6ZH9 - chains HHH and LLL of the 4 polymer chains in the assembly; structure by X-ray diffraction, 3.31 A resolution.

== Chain HHH ==
Molecule: CR3022 heavy
From: Homo sapiens
Amino-acid sequence (216 residues; each row starts with the number of its first residue; note: 4 numbers in that range are skipped by the numbering (no residue carries them; nothing is unmodelled there); numbering starts at 0):
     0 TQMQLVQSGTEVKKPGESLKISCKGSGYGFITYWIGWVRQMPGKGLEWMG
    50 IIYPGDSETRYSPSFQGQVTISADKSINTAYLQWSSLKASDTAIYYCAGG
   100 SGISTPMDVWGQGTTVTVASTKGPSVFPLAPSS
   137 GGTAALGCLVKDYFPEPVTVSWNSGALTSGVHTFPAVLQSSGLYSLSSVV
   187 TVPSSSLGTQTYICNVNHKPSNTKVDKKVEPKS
Disulfide bonds: Cys-22/Cys-96, Cys-144/Cys-200

== Chain LLL ==
Molecule: CR3022 Light chain
From: Homo sapiens
Amino-acid sequence (219 residues; each row starts with the number of its first residue):
     1 DIQLTQSPDSLAVSLGERATINCKSSQSVLYSSINKNYLAWYQQKPGQPP
    51 KLLIYWASTRESGVPDRFSGSGSGTDFTLTISSLQAEDVAVYYCQQYYST
   101 PYTFGQGTKVEIKRTVAAPSVFIFPPSDEQLKSGTASVVCLLNNFYPREA
   151 KVQWKVDNALQSGNSQESVTEQDSKDSTYSLSSTLTLSKADYEKHKVYAC
   201 EVTHQGLSSPVTKSFNRGE
Disulfide bonds: Cys-23/Cys-94, Cys-140/Cys-200

== Chain HHH / chain LLL interface ==
Residue-residue contacts - 65 pairs, chain HHH then chain LLL:
  Gln-39(HHH) / Gln-44(LLL)  hydrogen bond
  Gln-39(HHH) / Tyr-93(LLL)
  Gly-44(HHH) / Tyr-93(LLL)
  Leu-45(HHH) / Gln-44(LLL)
  Leu-45(HHH) / Pro-50(LLL)  hydrophobic
  Leu-45(HHH) / Tyr-93(LLL)
  Leu-45(HHH) / Phe-104(LLL)  hydrophobic
  Trp-47(HHH) / Pro-101(LLL)  hydrophobic
  Trp-47(HHH) / Tyr-102(LLL)
  Arg-59(HHH) / Thr-100(LLL)  hydrogen bond
  Pro-62(HHH) / Pro-101(LLL)
  Tyr-95(HHH) / Gln-44(LLL)
  Tyr-95(HHH) / Gln-48(LLL)  hydrogen bond (side chain-backbone)
  Tyr-95(HHH) / Pro-49(LLL)
  Ile-102(HHH) / Thr-100(LLL)
  Ile-102(HHH) / Tyr-102(LLL)
  Ser-103(HHH) / Tyr-31(LLL)
  Ser-103(HHH) / Tyr-38(LLL)
  Ser-103(HHH) / Tyr-97(LLL)  hydrogen bond (side chain-backbone)
  Ser-103(HHH) / Tyr-98(LLL)  hydrogen bond (side chain-backbone)
  Ser-103(HHH) / Tyr-102(LLL)  hydrogen bond (backbone-side chain)
  Thr-104(HHH) / Tyr-97(LLL)
  Thr-104(HHH) / Tyr-102(LLL)  hydrogen bond (backbone-side chain)
  Pro-105(HHH) / Leu-52(LLL)  hydrophobic
  Pro-105(HHH) / Tyr-55(LLL)  hydrophobic
  Pro-105(HHH) / Tyr-97(LLL)
  Met-106(HHH) / Tyr-42(LLL)  hydrogen bond (backbone-side chain)
  Met-106(HHH) / Gln-95(LLL)
  Met-106(HHH) / Tyr-102(LLL)  hydrophobic
  Asp-107(HHH) / Glu-61(LLL)
  Trp-109(HHH) / Tyr-42(LLL)  hydrophobic
  Trp-109(HHH) / Pro-49(LLL)  hydrophobic
  Trp-109(HHH) / Pro-50(LLL)
  Gly-110(HHH) / Pro-49(LLL)
  Phe-126(HHH) / Ser-127(LLL)
  Phe-126(HHH) / Gln-130(LLL)
  Phe-126(HHH) / Ser-133(LLL)
  Pro-127(HHH) / Ser-127(LLL)
  Pro-127(HHH) / Glu-129(LLL)
  Leu-128(HHH) / Phe-124(LLL)  hydrophobic
  Leu-128(HHH) / Val-139(LLL)  hydrophobic
  Ala-129(HHH) / Phe-124(LLL)
  Ala-141(HHH) / Phe-122(LLL)  hydrophobic
  Leu-142(HHH) / Phe-124(LLL)  hydrophobic
  Lys-147(HHH) / Gln-130(LLL)
  His-168(HHH) / Asn-143(LLL)
  His-168(HHH) / Asn-144(LLL)  hydrogen bond
  His-168(HHH) / Thr-170(LLL)
  His-168(HHH) / Ser-180(LLL)
  Phe-170(HHH) / Leu-141(LLL)  hydrophobic
  Phe-170(HHH) / Ser-168(LLL)
  Phe-170(HHH) / Ser-180(LLL)
  Phe-170(HHH) / Leu-181(LLL)
  Phe-170(HHH) / Ser-182(LLL)
  Pro-171(HHH) / Ser-168(LLL)
  Pro-171(HHH) / Val-169(LLL)
  Pro-171(HHH) / Thr-170(LLL)
  Val-173(HHH) / Gln-166(LLL)
  Val-173(HHH) / Glu-167(LLL)
  Val-173(HHH) / Ser-168(LLL)
  Leu-174(HHH) / Gln-166(LLL)
  Gln-175(HHH) / Gln-166(LLL)
  Val-185(HHH) / Leu-141(LLL)  hydrophobic
  Thr-187(HHH) / Asn-143(LLL)
  Lys-213(HHH) / Glu-129(LLL)  salt bridge
Interface residues without a listed pair, chain HHH (39 interface residues in all): Val-37, Lys-43, Ile-50, Ser-61, Leu-145, Thr-169, Ser-183, Lys-218
Interface residues without a listed pair, chain LLL (43 interface residues in all): Asp-1, Ser-99, Asp-128, Thr-135, Ser-137, Asp-173, Thr-184

== Summary ==
The interface between chain HHH and chain LLL involves 39 residues on one side and 43 on the other; the
contacts include 9 hydrogen bonds and 1 salt bridge. Polar pairs include Lys-213(HHH)/Glu-129(LLL),
Gln-39(HHH)/Gln-44(LLL) and Arg-59(HHH)/Thr-100(LLL).
Chain HHH is CR3022 heavy and chain LLL is CR3022 Light chain, both from Homo sapiens; the structure, Ternary
complex CR3022 H11-H4 and RBD (SARS-CoV-2), was determined by X-ray diffraction.
